Entry 9DWE (electron microscopy, 2.80 A resolution); this record covers chains A and B of the 9 polymer chains in the assembly.

[Chain A (and B)]
Name: Hemagglutinin
From: Influenza A virus
Notes: chain B of this document is another copy of the same molecule, construct and numbering; everything in this record applies to it too
Reference sequence: A0A8E4ZAK5 (A0A8E4ZAK5_9INFA); the construct lacks a stretch of the UniProt sequence, so the offset changes along the chain: -5 to 55 = UniProt 1-61; 56-83 = UniProt 63-90; 84-96 = UniProt 92-104; 97-125 = UniProt 106-134; 3 more segments
Amino-acid sequence (572 residues; row label = number of the first residue in the row; a row labelled like 125A-125B holds insertion residues (125A, then the next letters in order); numbers below 1 keep their minus sign (Met-5 is residue -5)):
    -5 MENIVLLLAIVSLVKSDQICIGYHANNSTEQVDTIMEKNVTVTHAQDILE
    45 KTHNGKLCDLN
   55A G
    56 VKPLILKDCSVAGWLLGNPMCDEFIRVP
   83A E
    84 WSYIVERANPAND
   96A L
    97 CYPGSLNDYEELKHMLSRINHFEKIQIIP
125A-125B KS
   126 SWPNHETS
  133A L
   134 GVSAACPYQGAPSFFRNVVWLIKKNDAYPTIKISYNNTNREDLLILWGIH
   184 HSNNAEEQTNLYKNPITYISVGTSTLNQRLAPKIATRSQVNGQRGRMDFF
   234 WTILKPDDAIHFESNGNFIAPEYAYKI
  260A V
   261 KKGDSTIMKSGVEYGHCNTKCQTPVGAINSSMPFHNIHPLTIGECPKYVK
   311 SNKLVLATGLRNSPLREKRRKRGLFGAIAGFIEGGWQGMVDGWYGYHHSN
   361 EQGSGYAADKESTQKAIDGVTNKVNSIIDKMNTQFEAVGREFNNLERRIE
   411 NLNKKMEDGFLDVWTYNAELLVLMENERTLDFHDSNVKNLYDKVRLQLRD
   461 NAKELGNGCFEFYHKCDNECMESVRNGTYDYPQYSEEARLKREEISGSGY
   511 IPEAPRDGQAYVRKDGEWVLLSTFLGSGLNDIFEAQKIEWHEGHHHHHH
Not modelled in the structure: -5 to 7, 326-332, 507-559
Cystine bridges: Cys14-Cys469, Cys52-Cys277, Cys64-Cys76, Cys97-Cys139, Cys281-Cys305, Cys476-Cys480
Glycans and other covalent adducts: N-acetylglucosamine (NAG) linked to Asn21, Asn33, Asn169, Asn289, Asn486
Construct notes: conflict Met111 (Leu120 in A0A8E4ZAK5), Gln122 (Leu131 in A0A8E4ZAK5), Ile199 (Thr211 in A0A8E4ZAK5), Ala214 (Val226 in A0A8E4ZAK5); expression tag (508-559)
What the authors report for this chain:
  - binding site for N-acetyl-alpha-neuraminic acid: Val135, His183, Glu190, Gln226
  - mutagenesis - I199T: decreased binding to glycan binding breadth

[Chain A / chain B interface]
Contacting residue pairs - 91 pairs, chain A then chain B:
  Ile29(A) - Asn382(B)
  Ile29(A) - Lys383(B)
  Ile29(A) - Ser386(B)
  Ile29(A) - Glu435(B)
  Met30(A) - Gly379(B)
  Met30(A) - Asn382(B)  hydrogen bond (backbone-side chain)
  Met30(A) - Lys383(B)
  Met30(A) - Phe442(B)  hydrophobic
  Glu31(A) - Asn382(B)
  Lys32(A) - Asn382(B)  hydrogen bond
  Lys32(A) - Ser386(B)
  His184(A) - Asn210(B)
  Lys216(A) - Asn210(B)
  Lys216(A) - Arg212(B)
  Ile217(A) - Arg212(B)  hydrogen bond (backbone-side chain)
  Ala218(A) - Ser203(B)
  Thr219(A) - Gly205(B)
  Thr219(A) - His244(B)
  Arg220(A) - Gly205(B)
  Arg220(A) - Thr206(B)
  Arg220(A) - Asn210(B)
  Arg220(A) - His244(B)
  Ser221(A) - Thr206(B)
  Ser221(A) - Ser207(B)
  Ser221(A) - Asp241(B)  hydrogen bond
  Ser221(A) - Ala242(B)
  Ser221(A) - His244(B)
  Val223(A) - Ser207(B)
  Arg227(A) - His244(B)
  Arg229(A) - Thr206(B)
  Arg229(A) - Ser207(B)
  Gly333(A) - Asn449(B)  hydrogen bond (backbone-side chain)
  Leu334(A) - Phe335(B)
  Leu334(A) - Arg438(B)
  Leu334(A) - Ser445(B)
  Phe335(A) - Phe335(B)  hydrophobic
  Phe335(A) - Asn449(B)
  Gly336(A) - Asn449(B)
  Phe341(A) - Leu456(B)  hydrophobic
  Leu405(A) - Asp104(B)
  Leu405(A) - Glu107(B)
  Glu406(A) - Glu107(B)
  Arg407(A) - Glu107(B)  hydrogen bond (backbone-side chain)
  Arg407(A) - His110(B)
  Arg408(A) - Glu106(B)
  Arg408(A) - Glu107(B)  salt bridge
  Arg408(A) - His110(B)
  Arg408(A) - Glu401(B)  hydrogen bond (side chain-backbone)
  Arg408(A) - Phe402(B)
  Arg408(A) - Glu406(B)  salt bridge
  Asn411(A) - His110(B)
  Asn411(A) - Val398(B)
  Asn411(A) - Arg400(B)  hydrogen bond
  Leu412(A) - Arg400(B)
  Leu412(A) - Leu412(B)  hydrophobic
  Leu412(A) - Asn413(B)
  Leu412(A) - Met416(B)  hydrophobic
  Lys415(A) - Phe395(B)
  Lys415(A) - Arg400(B)
  Met416(A) - Met416(B)  hydrophobic
  Met416(A) - Phe420(B)
  Gly419(A) - Phe420(B)
  Phe420(A) - Phe420(B)
  Asp422(A) - Thr393(B)
  Asp422(A) - Trp424(B)
  Val423(A) - Val423(B)  hydrophobic
  Val423(A) - Trp424(B)
  Tyr426(A) - Lys390(B)
  Tyr426(A) - Met391(B)  hydrophobic
  Tyr426(A) - Trp424(B)  hydrophobic
  Tyr426(A) - Asn427(B)
  Tyr426(A) - Leu431(B)
  Glu429(A) - Lys390(B)  salt bridge
  Leu430(A) - Leu431(B)  hydrophobic
  Leu433(A) - Ser386(B)
  Leu433(A) - Lys390(B)
  Met434(A) - Leu431(B)  hydrophobic
  Met434(A) - Met434(B)  hydrophobic
  Met434(A) - Glu435(B)
  Glu437(A) - Arg438(B)  salt bridge
  Arg438(A) - Arg438(B)
  Asp441(A) - Arg438(B)  salt bridge
  Lys463(A) - Arg459(B)
  Glu464(A) - Arg455(B)  salt bridge
  Glu464(A) - Leu456(B)
  Glu464(A) - Arg459(B)
  Leu465(A) - Arg459(B)  hydrogen bond (backbone-side chain)
  Gly466(A) - Leu456(B)
  Ile505(A) - Arg499(B)  hydrogen bond (backbone-side chain)
  Ser506(A) - Arg499(B)
  Ser506(A) - Glu503(B)
Interface residues without a listed pair, chain A (49 interface residues in all): Asn404, Ile409, Asn427, Lys448
Interface residues without a listed pair, chain B (57 interface residues in all): Met111, Gln211, Trp234, Glu246, Asp378, Val380, Glu396, Ile409, Asp441, Asp452, Tyr491

[Summary]
49 residues of chain A face 57 of chain B across their interface, with 10 hydrogen bonds and 6 salt bridges.
Polar contacts include Arg408(A)-Glu107(B), Arg408(A)-Glu406(B) and Glu429(A)-Lys390(B). From the paper: a
binding site for N-acetyl-alpha-neuraminic acid at Val135(A), His183(A) and Glu190(A) among others; I199T of
chain A reduces binding to glycan binding breadth.
Both chains are Hemagglutinin (Influenza A virus). Entry 9DWE (Cryo-EM structure of hemagglutinin H5
A/Texas/37/2024 in complex with LSTa and antibody CR9114) was determined by electron microscopy.
